PDB entry 8FU3 | electron microscopy, 2.88 A resolution | chains C and D of the 5 polymer chains in the assembly

# Chain C (and D)
Protein: Phosphoprotein
Organism: Human respiratory syncytial virus A2
Notes: chain D of this document is another copy of the same molecule, construct and numbering; everything in this record applies to it too
UniProtKB: P03421 (PHOSP_HRSVA); residue numbers follow UniProt; this construct covers 1-241
Chain sequence (256 residues; numbered 1 to 256; the number before each row is that of its first residue):
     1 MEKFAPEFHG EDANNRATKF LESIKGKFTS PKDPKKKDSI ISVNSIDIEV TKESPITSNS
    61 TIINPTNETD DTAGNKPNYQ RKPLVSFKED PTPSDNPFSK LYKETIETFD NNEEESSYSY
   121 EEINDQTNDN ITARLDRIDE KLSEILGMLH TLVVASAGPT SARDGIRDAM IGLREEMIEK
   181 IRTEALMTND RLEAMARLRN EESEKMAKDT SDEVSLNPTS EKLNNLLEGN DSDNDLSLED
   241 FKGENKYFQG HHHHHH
Disordered / not traced: 1-129, 192-256 (chain D: 1-127, 189-256)
Sequence notes: expression tag (242-256)
UniProt features mapped onto this chain:
  - region: M1 to S30 (Binding to monomeric RNA-free nucleoprotein), S39 to T57 (Important for viral particle assembly), R81 to F87 (Binding to host phosphatase PP1), D90 to D110 (Binding to protein M2-1), L216 to S232 (Binding to RNA-directed RNA polymerase L), S232 to F241 (Binding to the N-RNA complex)
  - site: T108 (Interaction with protein M2-1)
  - modified residue: T108 (Phosphothreonine), S116 (Phosphoserine), S117 (Phosphoserine), S119 (Phosphoserine), S232 (Phosphoserine), S237 (Phosphoserine)
  - mutagenesis: F87 (F87A: Almost complete loss of viral transcription. Complete loss of interaction with host phosphatase PP1), F98 (F98A: Complete loss of interaction with protein M2-1. Almost complete loss of viral transcription and loss of localization of protein M2-1 in inclusion bodies), L101 (L101A: Complete loss of interaction with protein M2-1. Almost complete loss of viral transcription and loss of localization of protein M2-1 in inclusion bodies), Y102 (Y102A: Complete loss of interaction with protein M2-1. Almost complete loss of viral transcription and loss of localization of protein M2-1 in inclusion bodies), T105 (T105A/D: Complete loss of interaction with protein M2-1. Almost complete loss of viral transcription and loss of localization of protein M2-1 in inclusion bodies), I106 (I106A: Complete loss of interaction with protein M2-1. Almost complete loss of viral transcription and loss of localization of protein M2-1 in inclusion bodies), T108 (T108D: Loss of interaction with protein M2-1 and loss of localization of protein M2-1 in inclusion bodies), F109 (F109A: Complete loss of interaction with protein M2-1. Almost complete loss of viral transcription and loss of localization of protein M2-1 in inclusion bodies), S116 to S119 (60% loss of transcription inhibition by M2-2), G172 (G172S: Almost complete loss of interaction with the nucleoprotein), E176 (E176G: Complete loss of interaction with the nucleoprotein), D233 (D233A: Complete loss of interaction with the N-RNA complex; when associated with A-239), 4 further mutagenesis entries in UniProt

# How chain C and chain D interact
Pairs across the interface - 47 pairs, chain C then chain D:
  T132(C) - I131(D)
  T132(C) - R134(D)
  L135(C) - I131(D)  hydrophobic
  L135(C) - R134(D)
  L135(C) - L135(D)  hydrophobic
  L135(C) - I138(D)  hydrophobic
  D136(C) - R134(D)  salt bridge
  I138(C) - I138(D)  hydrophobic
  D139(C) - K141(D)  salt bridge
  L142(C) - I138(D)  hydrophobic
  L142(C) - K141(D)
  L142(C) - L142(D)  hydrophobic
  L142(C) - I145(D)  hydrophobic
  S143(C) - K141(D)
  I145(C) - I145(D)  hydrophobic
  L146(C) - K141(D)
  L146(C) - E144(D)
  L146(C) - I145(D)  hydrophobic
  L146(C) - M148(D)  hydrophobic
  L149(C) - I145(D)  hydrophobic
  L149(C) - M148(D)  hydrophobic
  L149(C) - L149(D)  hydrophobic
  H150(C) - M148(D)
  L152(C) - L152(D)  hydrophobic
  V153(C) - M148(D)  hydrophobic
  V153(C) - L152(D)  hydrophobic
  S156(C) - L152(D)
  D164(C) - R163(D)  salt bridge
  D164(C) - R167(D)  hydrogen bond (backbone-side chain)
  G165(C) - R167(D)
  I166(C) - R163(D)
  I166(C) - I166(D)  hydrophobic
  D168(C) - M170(D)
  A169(C) - I166(D)  hydrophobic
  A169(C) - M170(D)  hydrophobic
  M170(C) - T151(D)
  M170(C) - A155(D)  hydrophobic
  L173(C) - L173(D)  hydrophobic
  I181(C) - R174(D)
  I181(C) - I178(D)  hydrophobic
  R182(C) - I181(D)
  E184(C) - R174(D)  salt bridge
  A185(C) - I178(D)
  A185(C) - I181(D)  hydrophobic
  A185(C) - R182(D)
  L186(C) - I181(D)  hydrophobic
  L186(C) - A185(D)  hydrophobic
Also at the interface, not in a pair above, chain C (32 interface residues in all): I131, T160, M177, I178, K180, T188
Also at the interface, not in a pair above, chain D (25 interface residues in all): N130, M177

# Summary
32 residues of chain C and 25 residues of chain D are in contact, with 1 hydrogen bond and 4 salt bridges.
Among the polar pairs are D136(C)-R134(D), D139(C)-K141(D) and D164(C)-R163(D). From UniProt: 19 mutagenesis
sites on chain C.
Chain C and chain D are both Phosphoprotein (Human respiratory syncytial virus A2); the structure, Structure
Of Respiratory Syncytial Virus Polymerase with Novel Non-Nucleoside Inhibitor, was determined by electron
microscopy.
